Entry 8QEK (electron microscopy, 3.60 A resolution); this record covers chains M and S of the 13 polymer chains in the assembly.

# Chain M
Protein: Baseplate hub assembly protein
From: Staphylococcus phage 812
UniProt: A1YTN9 (A1YTN9_9CAUD); residue numbers follow UniProt; this construct covers 1-278
Sequence (278 residues; each row starts with the number of its first residue):
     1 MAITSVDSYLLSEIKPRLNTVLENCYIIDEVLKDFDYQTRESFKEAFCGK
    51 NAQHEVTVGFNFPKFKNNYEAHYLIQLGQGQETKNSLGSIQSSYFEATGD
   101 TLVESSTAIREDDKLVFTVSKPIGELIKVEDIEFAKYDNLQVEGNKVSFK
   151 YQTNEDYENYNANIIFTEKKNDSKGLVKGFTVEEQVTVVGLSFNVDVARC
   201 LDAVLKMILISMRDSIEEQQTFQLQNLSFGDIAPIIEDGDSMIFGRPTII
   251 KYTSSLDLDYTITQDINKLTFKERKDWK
Not modelled in the structure: 1

# Chain S
Protein: Capsid protein
From: Staphylococcus phage 812
UniProt: A1YTN7 (A1YTN7_9CAUD); residues 1-292 here = UniProt positions 1-292
Sequence (292 residues; row label = number of the first residue in the row):
     1 MEKPYMIGANSNPNVINKSTTYTTTTQADEQDKPKYTTRLEFDTIDMIRF
    51 INDRGIKVLWEEAYFCPCLNPDTGHPRVDCPRCHGKGIAYLPPKETIMAI
   101 QSQEKGTNQLDIGILDTGTAIGTTQLEKRISYRDRFTVPEVLMPQQMIYF
   151 VNKDRIKKGIPLYYDVKEITYIATQDGTVYEEDYEIKNNRLYLNEKYENH
   201 TVTLKILMTLRYVVSDILKESRYQYTKFNQPKSKFENLPQKLLLKREDVI
   251 VLQDPYKVNDGIEEDLEIQVDDPKASASNPSNLGGFFGGAFK
Not modelled in the structure: 1, 8-35, 257-292
Bound ions: Zn2+: Cys-66, Cys-68, Cys-80, Cys-83

# Chain M / chain S interface
Contacting residue pairs (58; chain M residue first):
  Asn-19(M) / Asp-154(S)
  Asp-36(M) / Asn-70(S)  hydrogen bond
  Asp-36(M) / Asp-72(S)
  Gln-38(M) / Asn-70(S)
  Gln-38(M) / Pro-71(S)
  Thr-39(M) / Asn-70(S)  hydrogen bond
  Thr-39(M) / Thr-73(S)
  Ser-42(M) / Arg-77(S)  hydrogen bond
  Ser-42(M) / Val-78(S)
  Ser-42(M) / Asp-79(S)  hydrogen bond
  Glu-45(M) / Asp-79(S)
  Ala-46(M) / Val-78(S)  hydrophobic
  Lys-50(M) / Lys-158(S)
  Ala-52(M) / Lys-158(S)  hydrogen bond (backbone-side chain)
  Gln-53(M) / Arg-190(S)  hydrogen bond (backbone-side chain)
  Glu-55(M) / Arg-155(S)  salt bridge
  Asn-61(M) / Asp-111(S)
  Phe-62(M) / Asp-111(S)  hydrogen bond (backbone-backbone)
  Pro-63(M) / Asp-111(S)
  Pro-63(M) / Ile-112(S)
  Pro-63(M) / Gly-113(S)
  Lys-64(M) / Ile-114(S)
  Phe-65(M) / Gly-113(S)
  Phe-65(M) / Ile-114(S)
  Phe-65(M) / Ile-148(S)  hydrophobic
  Lys-66(M) / Ile-114(S)
  Lys-66(M) / Tyr-163(S)
  Lys-66(M) / Tyr-164(S)
  Lys-66(M) / Asp-248(S)  salt bridge
  Asn-67(M) / Ile-112(S)  hydrogen bond (side chain-backbone)
  Asn-68(M) / Tyr-163(S)
  Tyr-69(M) / Ile-112(S)
  Tyr-69(M) / Gly-113(S)
  Tyr-69(M) / Ile-114(S)  hydrogen bond (side chain-backbone)
  Tyr-69(M) / Leu-115(S)  hydrophobic
  Glu-70(M) / Val-78(S)
  Gln-76(M) / Asp-111(S)
  Leu-191(M) / Ile-112(S)  hydrophobic
  Phe-193(M) / Ile-250(S)  hydrophobic
  Asn-194(M) / Pro-76(S)  hydrogen bond (side chain-backbone)
  Asn-194(M) / Val-78(S)
  Val-195(M) / His-75(S)
  Asp-196(M) / Thr-73(S)  hydrogen bond
  Asp-196(M) / His-75(S)  salt bridge
  Ile-236(M) / Leu-110(S)  hydrophobic
  Ile-236(M) / Ile-112(S)  hydrophobic
  Asp-238(M) / Thr-117(S)
  Asp-238(M) / Lys-245(S)
  Gly-239(M) / Lys-245(S)
  Gly-239(M) / Val-249(S)
  Asp-240(M) / Val-213(S)
  Asp-240(M) / Arg-246(S)
  Asp-240(M) / Glu-247(S)
  Asp-240(M) / Asp-248(S)  hydrogen bond (side chain-backbone)
  Asp-240(M) / Val-249(S)  hydrogen bond (side chain-backbone)
  Asp-240(M) / Ile-250(S)  hydrogen bond (side chain-backbone)
  Ser-241(M) / Val-249(S)
  Ser-241(M) / Ile-250(S)
Also at the interface, not in a pair above, chain M (38 interface residues in all): Phe-47, His-54, Leu-74, Val-197, Ile-235, Ile-243
Also at the interface, not in a pair above, chain S (34 interface residues in all): Gly-85, Lys-86, Pro-161, Val-251

# Summary
38 residues of chain M face 34 of chain S across their interface; the contacts include 14 hydrogen bonds and 3
salt bridges. Among the polar pairs are Glu-55(M)/Arg-155(S), Lys-66(M)/Asp-248(S) and Asp-196(M)/His-75(S).
Cys-66(S), Cys-68(S), Cys-80(S) and Cys-83(S) form the Zn2+ site.
Here chain M is Baseplate hub assembly protein and chain S is Capsid protein, both from Staphylococcus phage
812. Entry 8QEK (Neck and tail of phage 812 after tail contraction (composite)) was determined by electron
microscopy (same publication as 8Q01, 8Q1I, 8Q7D, 8QEM, 8QJE, 8QKH, 8R5G and 8R69).
